PDB entry 6DN8 | X-ray diffraction, 1.75 A resolution | chains A and B

[Chain A]
Name: SPRY domain-containing SOCS box protein 4
From: Homo sapiens
UniProtKB: Q96A44 (SPSB4_HUMAN); residue numbers follow UniProt; this construct covers 28-233
Chain sequence (229 residues; each row starts with the number of its first residue):
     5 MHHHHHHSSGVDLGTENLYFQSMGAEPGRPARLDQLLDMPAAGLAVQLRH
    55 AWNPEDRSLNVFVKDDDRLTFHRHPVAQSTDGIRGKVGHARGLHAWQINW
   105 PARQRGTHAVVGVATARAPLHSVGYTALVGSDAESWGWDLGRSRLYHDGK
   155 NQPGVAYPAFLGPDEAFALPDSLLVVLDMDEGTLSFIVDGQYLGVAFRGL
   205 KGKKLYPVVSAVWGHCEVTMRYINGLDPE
Disordered / not traced: 5-32, 166-170, 233
Differences from the reference sequence: initiating methionine (5); expression tag (6-27)

[Chain B]
Name: (GZJ)VDINNN(CY3) Cyclic peptide inhibitor
Chain sequence (8 residues; each row starts with the number of its first residue; note: 93 numbers in that range are skipped by the numbering (no residue carries them; nothing is unmodelled there)):
     1 XVDINNN
   101 X
Covalently attached groups: covalent link GZJ_1-CY3_101, Asn7-CY3_101
Modified / non-standard residues: GZJ ((2S)-2-(acetylamino)butanoic acid) at position 1; CY3 (2-amino-3-mercapto-propionamide) at position 101

[How chain A and chain B interact]
Contacting residue pairs (19; chain A residue first):
  Arg77(A) - Asn7(B)  hydrogen bond
  Pro79(A) - Asn6(B)
  Pro79(A) - Asn7(B)
  Val80(A) - Asn7(B)  hydrogen bond (backbone-side chain)
  Ala81(A) - Asn7(B)
  Gly110(A) - Asn5(B)
  Thr111(A) - Ile4(B)
  Thr111(A) - Asn5(B)  hydrogen bond (backbone-side chain)
  Tyr129(A) - Asp3(B)  hydrogen bond
  Tyr129(A) - Asn5(B)
  Tyr129(A) - Asn7(B)  hydrogen bond
  Val216(A) - Asn5(B)
  Val216(A) - Asn7(B)  hydrogen bond (backbone-side chain)
  Trp217(A) - Ile4(B)
  Trp217(A) - Asn5(B)
  Trp217(A) - Asn6(B)
  Gly218(A) - Asn5(B)  hydrogen bond (backbone-backbone)
  Gly218(A) - Asn6(B)  hydrogen bond (backbone-side chain)
  Gly218(A) - Asn7(B)  hydrogen bond (backbone-side chain)
Other interface residues (no listed pair), chain A (12 interface residues in all): His78, His219

[Overview]
12 residues of chain A face 5 of chain B across their interface, with 9 hydrogen bonds. Among the polar pairs
are Arg77(A)-Asn7(B), Val80(A)-Asn7(B) and Thr111(A)-Asn5(B).
Chain A is SPRY domain-containing SOCS box protein 4 (Homo sapiens) and chain B is (GZJ)VDINNN(CY3) Cyclic
peptide inhibitor; the structure, SPRY domain-containing SOCS box protein 2 complexed with (GZJ)VDINNN(CY3)
Cyclic peptide inhibitor, was determined by X-ray diffraction, deposited together with 6DN5, 6DN6 and 6DN7.
